PDB entry 6O5M | X-ray diffraction, 2.30 A resolution | chains C and D of the 6 polymer chains in the assembly

Chain C:
Protein: Tubulin alpha-1B chain
Source organism: Sus scrofa
Reference sequence: Q2XVP4 (TBA1B_PIG); numbering as in UniProt (aligned over 1-450)
Amino-acid sequence (450 residues; row label = number of the first residue in the row):
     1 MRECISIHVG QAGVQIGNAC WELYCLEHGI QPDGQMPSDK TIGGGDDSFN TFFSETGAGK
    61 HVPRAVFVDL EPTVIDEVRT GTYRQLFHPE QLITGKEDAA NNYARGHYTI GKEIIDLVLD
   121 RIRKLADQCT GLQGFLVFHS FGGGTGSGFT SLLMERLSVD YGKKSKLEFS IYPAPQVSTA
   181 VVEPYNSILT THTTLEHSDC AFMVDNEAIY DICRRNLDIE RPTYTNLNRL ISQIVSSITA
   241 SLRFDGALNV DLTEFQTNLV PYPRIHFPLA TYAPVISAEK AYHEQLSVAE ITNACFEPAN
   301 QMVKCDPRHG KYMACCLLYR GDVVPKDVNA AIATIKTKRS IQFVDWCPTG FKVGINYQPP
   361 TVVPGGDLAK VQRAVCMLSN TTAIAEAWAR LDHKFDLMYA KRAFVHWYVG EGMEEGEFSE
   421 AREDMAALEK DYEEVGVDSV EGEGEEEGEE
Unresolved in the structure: 441-450
Curated features (UniProtKB/Swiss-Prot):
  - motif: Met1 to Cys4 (MREC motif)
  - active site: Glu254
  - binding site (GTP): Gly10, Gln11, Ala12, Gln15, Glu71, Ala99, Ser140, Gly143, Gly144, Thr145, Gly146, Thr179, Glu183, Asn206, Tyr224, Asn228, Leu252
  - binding site (Mg(2+)): Glu71
  - modified residue: Lys40 (N6,N6,N6-trimethyllysine), Ser48 (Phosphoserine), Ser232 (Phosphoserine), Tyr282 (3'-nitrotyrosine), Arg339 (Omega-N-methylarginine), Ser439 (Phosphoserine), Glu443 (5-glutamyl polyglutamate), Glu445 (5-glutamyl polyglutamate)
  - cross-link (Glycyl lysine isopeptide (Lys-Gly)): Lys326 (interchain with G-Cter in ubiquitin), Lys370 (interchain with G-Cter in ubiquitin)

Chain D:
Protein: Tubulin beta-2B chain
Source organism: Sus scrofa
Reference sequence: A0A287AGU7 (A0A287AGU7_PIG); residues 1-445 here = UniProt positions 1-445
Amino-acid sequence (445 residues; row label = number of the first residue in the row):
     1 MREIVHIQAG QCGNQIGAKF WEVISDEHGI DPTGSYHGDS DLQLERINVY YNEATGNKYV
    61 PRAILVDLEP GTMDSVRSGP FGQIFRPDNF VFGQSGAGNN WAKGHYTEGA ELVDSVLDVV
   121 RKESESCDCL QGFQLTHSLG GGTGSGMGTL LISKIREEYP DRIMNTFSVM PSPKVSDTVV
   181 EPYNATLSVH QLVENTDETY CIDNEALYDI CFRTLKLTTP TYGDLNHLVS ATMSGVTTCL
   241 RFPGQLNADL RKLAVNMVPF PRLHFFMPGF APLTSRGSQQ YRALTVPELT QQMFDSKNMM
   301 AACDPRHGRY LTVAAIFRGR MSMKEVDEQM LNVQNKNSSY FVEWIPNNVK TAVCDIPPRG
   361 LKMSATFIGN STAIQELFKR ISEQFTAMFR RKAFLHWYTG EGMDEMEFTE AESNMNDLVS
   421 EYQQYQDATA DEQGEFEEEE GEDEA
Unresolved in the structure: 274-283, 432-445

Chain C / chain D interface:
Pairs across the interface (50):
  Lys96(C) - Asp128(D)  salt bridge
  Glu97(C) - Arg2(D)  salt bridge
  Glu97(C) - Cys129(D)
  Asp98(C) - Lys252(D)  salt bridge
  Ala100(C) - Arg251(D)
  Ala100(C) - Lys252(D)
  Ala100(C) - Val255(D)
  Asn101(C) - Lys252(D)
  Asn101(C) - Asn256(D)  hydrogen bond
  Arg105(C) - Arg251(D)
  Pro175(C) - Asn347(D)
  Ser178(C) - Asn347(D)  hydrogen bond
  Ser178(C) - Lys350(D)  hydrogen bond (backbone-side chain)
  Thr179(C) - Asn256(D)
  Ala180(C) - Asn256(D)
  Val181(C) - Asn256(D)  hydrogen bond (backbone-side chain)
  Val181(C) - Ile345(D)  hydrophobic
  Val181(C) - Pro346(D)
  Val181(C) - Asn347(D)
  Glu220(C) - Ser322(D)
  Glu220(C) - Lys324(D)
  Arg221(C) - Met323(D)
  Arg221(C) - Asp327(D)  salt bridge
  Lys394(C) - Pro346(D)
  Lys394(C) - Asn347(D)
  Leu397(C) - Trp344(D)
  Leu397(C) - Pro346(D)  hydrophobic
  Leu397(C) - Ala430(D)  hydrophobic
  Met398(C) - Trp344(D)  hydrogen bond (backbone-backbone)
  Met398(C) - Pro346(D)
  Lys401(C) - Phe260(D)
  Lys401(C) - Trp344(D)
  Lys401(C) - Ala428(D)
  Lys401(C) - Thr429(D)  hydrogen bond (side chain-backbone)
  Arg402(C) - Phe260(D)
  Ala403(C) - Pro259(D)
  Ala403(C) - Phe260(D)  hydrophobic
  Phe404(C) - Val255(D)
  Phe404(C) - Asn256(D)
  Phe404(C) - Val258(D)
  Phe404(C) - Pro259(D)  hydrogen bond (backbone-backbone)
  Phe404(C) - Thr312(D)
  Phe404(C) - Ile345(D)  hydrophobic
  His406(C) - Val258(D)
  His406(C) - Pro259(D)  hydrogen bond (side chain-backbone)
  His406(C) - Phe260(D)
  His406(C) - Pro261(D)
  Trp407(C) - Ala254(D)  hydrogen bond (side chain-backbone)
  Trp407(C) - Val255(D)
  Trp407(C) - Val258(D)  hydrogen bond (side chain-backbone)
Also at the interface, not in a pair above, chain C (26 interface residues in all): Val177, Val182, Tyr210, Tyr224
Also at the interface, not in a pair above, chain D (30 interface residues in all): Arg162, Gln245, Asp249, Glu343, Asn348

Summary:
26 residues of chain C face 30 of chain D across their interface; the contacts include 10 hydrogen bonds and 4
salt bridges. Polar pairs include Lys96(C)-Asp128(D), Glu97(C)-Arg2(D) and Asp98(C)-Lys252(D). UniProt lists
active-site residue Glu254(C), 17 GTP-binding residues and Mg2+-binding residue Glu71(C) on chain C.
Chain C is Tubulin alpha-1B chain and chain D is Tubulin beta-2B chain, both from Sus scrofa; the structure,
Tubulin-RB3_SLD-TTL in complex with compound 10bb, was determined by X-ray diffraction (same publication as
6O5N and 6O61).
